6U9G - chains A and E of the 6 polymer chains in the assembly; structure by electron microscopy, 3.98 A resolution.

# Chain A (and E)
Name: PdpA
Source organism: Francisella tularensis subsp. novicida (strain U112)
Notes: chain E of this document is another copy of the same molecule, construct and numbering; everything in this record applies to it too
UniProtKB: A0Q7H0 (A0Q7H0_FRATN); residues 1-820 here = UniProt positions 1-820
Chain sequence (820 residues; row label = number of the first residue in the row):
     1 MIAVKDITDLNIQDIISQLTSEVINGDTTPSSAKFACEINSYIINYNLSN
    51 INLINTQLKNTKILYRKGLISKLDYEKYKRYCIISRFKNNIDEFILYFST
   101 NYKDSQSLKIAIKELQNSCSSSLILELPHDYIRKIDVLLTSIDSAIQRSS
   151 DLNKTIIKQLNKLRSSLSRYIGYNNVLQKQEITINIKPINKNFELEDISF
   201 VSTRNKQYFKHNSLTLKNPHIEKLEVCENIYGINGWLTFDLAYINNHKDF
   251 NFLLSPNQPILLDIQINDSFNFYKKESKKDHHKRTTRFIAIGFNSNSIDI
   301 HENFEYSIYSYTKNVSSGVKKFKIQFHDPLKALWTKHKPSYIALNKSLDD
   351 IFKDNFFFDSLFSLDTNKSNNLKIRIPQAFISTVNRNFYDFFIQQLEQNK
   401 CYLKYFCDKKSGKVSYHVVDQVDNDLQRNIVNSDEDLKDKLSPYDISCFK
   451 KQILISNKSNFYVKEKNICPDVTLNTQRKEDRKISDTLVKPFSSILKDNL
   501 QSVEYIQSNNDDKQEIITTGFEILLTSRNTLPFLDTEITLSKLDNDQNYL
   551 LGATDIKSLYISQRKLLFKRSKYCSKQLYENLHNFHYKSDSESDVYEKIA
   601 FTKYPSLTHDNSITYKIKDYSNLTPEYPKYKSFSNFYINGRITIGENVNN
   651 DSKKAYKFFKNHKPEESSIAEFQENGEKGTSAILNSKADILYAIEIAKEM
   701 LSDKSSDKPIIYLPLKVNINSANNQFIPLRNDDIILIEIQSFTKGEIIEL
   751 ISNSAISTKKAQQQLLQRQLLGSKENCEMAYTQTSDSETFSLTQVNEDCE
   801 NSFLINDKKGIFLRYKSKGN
Not modelled in the structure: 1-77, 96-104, 125-128, 147-158, 199-210, 271-280, 304-317, 582-608, 818-820

# Interface between chain A and chain E
Pairs across the interface (134):
  Lys191(A) - Phe461(E)
  Lys191(A) - Pro491(E)
  Lys191(A) - Ser493(E)  hydrogen bond (backbone-side chain)
  Asn192(A) - Ser493(E)
  Phe193(A) - Phe492(E)  hydrophobic
  Phe193(A) - Ser493(E)
  Phe193(A) - Ile495(E)  hydrophobic
  Asn245(A) - Leu550(E)
  Asn245(A) - Leu551(E)
  Leu254(A) - Leu454(E)  hydrophobic
  Leu254(A) - Asn457(E)  hydrogen bond (backbone-side chain)
  Pro256(A) - Ser456(E)
  Pro256(A) - Asn457(E)
  Pro256(A) - Ser459(E)
  Pro256(A) - Thr519(E)
  Asn257(A) - Phe461(E)
  Asn257(A) - Phe492(E)
  Gln258(A) - Phe461(E)
  Asn296(A) - Ser456(E)
  Asn296(A) - Thr519(E)
  Ser297(A) - Ser456(E)  hydrogen bond (backbone-side chain)
  Ile298(A) - Leu454(E)
  Ile298(A) - Ile455(E)
  Ile298(A) - Ser456(E)  hydrogen bond (backbone-side chain)
  Ile300(A) - Gln452(E)
  Ile300(A) - Ile453(E)
  Ile300(A) - Leu454(E)  hydrogen bond (backbone-backbone)
  Ile300(A) - Leu551(E)  hydrophobic
  His301(A) - Gln452(E)
  His301(A) - Ile453(E)
  Glu302(A) - Lys451(E)
  Glu302(A) - Gln452(E)  hydrogen bond (backbone-backbone)
  Glu302(A) - Leu551(E)
  Asn303(A) - Lys450(E)
  Asn303(A) - Lys451(E)
  Lys320(A) - Leu551(E)
  Lys336(A) - Ile495(E)
  His337(A) - Ile495(E)
  His337(A) - Leu496(E)  hydrogen bond (side chain-backbone)
  Lys338(A) - Leu496(E)  hydrogen bond (backbone-backbone)
  Lys338(A) - Lys497(E)
  Lys338(A) - Asp498(E)  hydrogen bond (backbone-backbone)
  Pro339(A) - Asp498(E)
  Ser340(A) - Asp498(E)  hydrogen bond (backbone-side chain)
  Ser340(A) - Leu500(E)
  Phe357(A) - Ser494(E)
  Phe636(A) - Leu500(E)  hydrophobic
  Asn639(A) - Pro470(E)
  Asn639(A) - Asp471(E)
  Asn639(A) - Val472(E)
  Asn639(A) - Val503(E)
  Asn639(A) - Asn685(E)  hydrogen bond
  Arg641(A) - Val472(E)
  Ala697(A) - Arg478(E)
  Lys698(A) - Arg478(E)
  Glu699(A) - Arg478(E)
  Glu699(A) - Lys479(E)
  Met700(A) - Pro470(E)  hydrophobic
  Asp703(A) - Lys466(E)  salt bridge
  Asp703(A) - Lys479(E)  salt bridge
  Asn720(A) - Ala722(E)
  Asn720(A) - Asn723(E)  hydrogen bond
  Ile727(A) - Asn724(E)
  Leu729(A) - Asn723(E)
  Arg730(A) - Asn724(E)  hydrogen bond
  Asp733(A) - Asn723(E)
  Ile734(A) - Thr473(E)
  Ile734(A) - Leu684(E)  hydrophobic
  Leu736(A) - Val503(E)
  Glu749(A) - Lys716(E)  salt bridge
  Leu750(A) - Asn718(E)  hydrogen bond (backbone-side chain)
  Leu750(A) - Asn723(E)
  Ile751(A) - Glu504(E)
  Ile751(A) - Tyr505(E)
  Ile751(A) - Asn685(E)
  Ile751(A) - Ser686(E)
  Ile751(A) - Asn718(E)
  Ser752(A) - Ile683(E)
  Ser752(A) - Asn718(E)  hydrogen bond (backbone-side chain)
  Ser752(A) - Asn723(E)  hydrogen bond
  Asn753(A) - Ala682(E)
  Asn753(A) - Ile683(E)  hydrogen bond (backbone-backbone)
  Asn753(A) - Val717(E)
  Asn753(A) - Asn718(E)  hydrogen bond
  Asn753(A) - Ala722(E)
  Asn753(A) - Gln725(E)
  Ser754(A) - Ser681(E)  hydrogen bond (backbone-side chain)
  Ser754(A) - Asn723(E)  hydrogen bond (side chain-backbone)
  Ala755(A) - Ser681(E)
  Ala755(A) - Asn724(E)
  Ala755(A) - Phe726(E)
  Ile756(A) - Ile669(E)  hydrophobic
  Ile756(A) - Ser681(E)
  Ile756(A) - Ile683(E)  hydrophobic
  Ser757(A) - Ile669(E)
  Ser757(A) - Phe726(E)
  Thr758(A) - Ala670(E)
  Lys759(A) - Ser668(E)
  Lys760(A) - Glu666(E)
  Lys760(A) - Ser667(E)
  Lys760(A) - Glu671(E)
  Ala761(A) - Tyr656(E)
  Gln762(A) - Glu666(E)
  Leu765(A) - Tyr656(E)
  Leu766(A) - Tyr656(E)  hydrogen bond (backbone-side chain)
  Leu766(A) - Phe726(E)
  Gln767(A) - Phe726(E)
  Gln767(A) - Arg730(E)
  Gln767(A) - Leu771(E)
  Gln767(A) - Gly772(E)  hydrogen bond (side chain-backbone)
  Arg768(A) - Ser681(E)  hydrogen bond
  Arg768(A) - Gln725(E)
  Arg768(A) - Phe726(E)  hydrogen bond (backbone-backbone)
  Gln769(A) - Gln725(E)
  Leu770(A) - Asn724(E)
  Met779(A) - Met779(E)  hydrophobic
  Tyr781(A) - Gly772(E)
  Tyr781(A) - Asn776(E)  hydrogen bond
  Tyr781(A) - Cys777(E)  hydrophobic
  Tyr781(A) - Gln794(E)
  Gln783(A) - Ser773(E)  hydrogen bond
  Glu788(A) - Asn776(E)  hydrogen bond
  Glu788(A) - Gln794(E)
  Glu788(A) - Asn796(E)
  Ile805(A) - Gln794(E)
  Ile805(A) - Asn801(E)
  Asn806(A) - Gln794(E)
  Asn806(A) - Asn801(E)  hydrogen bond (backbone-side chain)
  Asp807(A) - Gln794(E)
  Asp807(A) - Asn796(E)  hydrogen bond
  Asp807(A) - Cys799(E)  hydrogen bond (backbone-side chain)
  Ile811(A) - Ser802(E)
  Ile811(A) - Leu813(E)  hydrophobic
  Ile811(A) - Arg814(E)
Also at the interface, not in a pair above, chain A (78 interface residues in all): Ser255, Pro259, Asp299, Tyr637, Gly640, Glu695, Ile696, Leu701, Gln725, Gln764, Phe790, Phe803, Gly810
Also at the interface, not in a pair above, chain E (79 interface residues in all): Lys458, Asn460, Ile468, Lys490, Asn548, Asp651, Lys657, Gln673, Ser721, Pro728, Leu792, Phe803

# In short
78 residues of chain A and 79 residues of chain E are in contact; the contacts include 30 hydrogen bonds and 3
salt bridges. Among the polar pairs are Asp703(A)-Lys466(E), Asp703(A)-Lys479(E) and Glu749(A)-Lys716(E).
Chain A and chain E are both PdpA (Francisella tularensis subsp. novicida (strain U112)); the structure,
Structure of Francisella PdpA-VgrG Complex, half-lidded, was determined by electron microscopy, deposited
together with 6U9E and 6U9F.
